6LBQ - chains A and C of the 3 polymer chains in the assembly; structure by electron microscopy, 2.60 A resolution.

Chain A:
Name: Capsid protein VP1
Source organism: Echovirus E11
Sequence (226 residues; each row starts with the number of its first residue):
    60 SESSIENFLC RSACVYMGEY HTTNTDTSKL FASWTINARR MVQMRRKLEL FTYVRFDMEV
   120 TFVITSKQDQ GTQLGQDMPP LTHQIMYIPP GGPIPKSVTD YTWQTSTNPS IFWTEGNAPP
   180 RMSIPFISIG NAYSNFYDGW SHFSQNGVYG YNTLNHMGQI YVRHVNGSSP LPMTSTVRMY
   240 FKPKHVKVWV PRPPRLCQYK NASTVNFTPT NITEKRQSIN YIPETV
Disordered / not traced: 202-205

Chain C:
Name: Capsid protein VP3
Source organism: Echovirus E11
Sequence (231 residues; numbered 1 to 231; the number before each row is that of its first residue):
     1 GLPVMNTPGS NQFLTSDDFQ SPSAMPQFDV TPELNIPGEV QNLMEIAEVD SVVPVNNVEG
    61 KLDTMEIYRI PVQSGNHQSS QVFGFQVQPG LDNVFKHTLL GEILNYYAHW SGSIKLTFVF
   121 CGSAMATGKF LLAYAPPGAN APKSRKDAML GTHIIWDVGL QSSCVLCIPW ISQTHYRLVQ
   181 QDEYTSAGNV TCWYQTGIVV PAGTPTSCSI MCFVSACNDF SVRLLKDTPF I
Disordered / not traced: 175-183

Interface between chain A and chain C:
Contacting residue pairs (105):
  E61(A) - Y107(C)  hydrogen bond (backbone-side chain)
  E61(A) - R223(C)
  E61(A) - L224(C)  hydrogen bond (side chain-backbone)
  E61(A) - L225(C)
  S62(A) - N42(C)  hydrogen bond
  S62(A) - L43(C)  hydrogen bond (backbone-backbone)
  S62(A) - M44(C)
  S62(A) - Y107(C)
  S62(A) - V222(C)
  S63(A) - Q41(C)
  I64(A) - V40(C)
  I64(A) - Q41(C)
  I64(A) - N42(C)
  N66(A) - L225(C)
  F67(A) - L43(C)  hydrophobic
  F67(A) - L225(C)  hydrophobic
  R70(A) - L225(C)
  S71(A) - T15(C)
  V101(A) - I231(C)
  Q102(A) - I231(C)
  R105(A) - E102(C)  salt bridge
  R105(A) - Y106(C)  hydrogen bond
  R105(A) - T228(C)
  R105(A) - I231(C)
  K106(A) - Y106(C)
  R114(A) - T31(C)  hydrogen bond (side chain-backbone)
  R114(A) - P32(C)
  R114(A) - E33(C)
  E118(A) - S21(C)
  Y146(A) - M25(C)  hydrophobic
  P168(A) - A24(C)
  A177(A) - N11(C)
  P178(A) - F13(C)  hydrophobic
  R180(A) - F13(C)
  R180(A) - D17(C)  salt bridge
  R180(A) - S21(C)
  S182(A) - S21(C)
  S182(A) - P22(C)  hydrogen bond (backbone-backbone)
  S182(A) - S23(C)
  S182(A) - A24(C)  hydrogen bond (backbone-backbone)
  F185(A) - F28(C)
  F185(A) - V30(C)
  S187(A) - T31(C)  hydrogen bond (backbone-side chain)
  I188(A) - T31(C)
  G189(A) - T31(C)
  N190(A) - T31(C)
  N190(A) - P32(C)  hydrogen bond (side chain-backbone)
  N190(A) - L34(C)
  K241(A) - D17(C)  hydrogen bond (side chain-backbone)
  K246(A) - E33(C)  salt bridge
  K246(A) - E39(C)  salt bridge
  V247(A) - E39(C)
  V247(A) - V40(C)  hydrogen bond (backbone-backbone)
  W248(A) - I36(C)  hydrogen bond (side chain-backbone)
  W248(A) - G38(C)
  W248(A) - E39(C)
  V249(A) - P37(C)
  V249(A) - G38(C)  hydrogen bond (backbone-backbone)
  P250(A) - V40(C)
  P253(A) - L99(C)
  P253(A) - E102(C)
  Q257(A) - F230(C)  hydrogen bond (side chain-backbone)
  Q257(A) - I231(C)
  N270(A) - L62(C)
  N270(A) - D63(C)
  I271(A) - L62(C)  hydrogen bond (backbone-backbone)
  I271(A) - I67(C)  hydrophobic
  I271(A) - Y68(C)
  I271(A) - H97(C)
  T272(A) - P54(C)
  T272(A) - N57(C)
  T272(A) - L62(C)
  T272(A) - I67(C)
  T272(A) - N93(C)  hydrogen bond (side chain-backbone)
  T272(A) - H97(C)
  E273(A) - N57(C)  hydrogen bond (backbone-side chain)
  E273(A) - N93(C)
  E273(A) - K96(C)  salt bridge
  K274(A) - N57(C)
  K274(A) - E59(C)
  K274(A) - N93(C)  hydrogen bond (backbone-side chain)
  R275(A) - V55(C)  hydrogen bond (side chain-backbone)
  R275(A) - N57(C)  hydrogen bond (backbone-backbone)
  R275(A) - G84(C)  hydrogen bond (side chain-backbone)
  S277(A) - V58(C)
  I278(A) - V55(C)
  I278(A) - N56(C)
  I278(A) - V58(C)
  I278(A) - I70(C)  hydrophobic
  I278(A) - V82(C)
  I278(A) - F83(C)
  I278(A) - G84(C)  hydrogen bond (backbone-backbone)
  N279(A) - Q81(C)  hydrogen bond
  N279(A) - V82(C)
  N279(A) - F83(C)
  N279(A) - G84(C)
  I281(A) - G84(C)
  I281(A) - F85(C)
  I281(A) - Q86(C)
  P282(A) - T185(C)
  E283(A) - Y184(C)  hydrogen bond (backbone-backbone)
  T284(A) - A139(C)
  T284(A) - N140(C)
  T284(A) - Y184(C)
  V285(A) - Y184(C)
Interface residues without a listed pair, chain A (61 interface residues in all): F110, Y112, T120, V122, P148, M181, I183, P184, I186, A191, Y239, P252, L255, Y280
Interface residues without a listed pair, chain C (68 interface residues in all): F19, I46, P71, V94, G138, A141, N189, V190, T191

Summary:
61 residues of chain A face 68 of chain C across their interface, with 25 hydrogen bonds and 5 salt bridges.
Polar pairs include R105(A)-E102(C), R180(A)-D17(C) and K246(A)-E33(C).
Chain A is Capsid protein VP1 and chain C is Capsid protein VP3, both from Echovirus E11; the structure,
Cryo-EM structure of echovirus 11 empty particle at pH 5.5, was determined by electron microscopy, deposited
together with 6LA3, 6LA4, 6LA5, 6LA6, 6LA7, 6LAO and 3 further entries.
